5W7G - chains S and q of the 44 polymer chains in the assembly; structure by electron microscopy, 4.50 A resolution (low resolution: residue-level contacts below are approximate; hydrogen-bond / salt-bridge calls are withheld).

Chain S:
Molecule: ORF140
Source organism: Acidianus filamentous virus 1
UniProtKB: Q70LC6 (Y140_AFV1Y); residues 1-140 here = UniProt positions 1-140
Chain sequence (140 residues; each row starts with the number of its first residue):
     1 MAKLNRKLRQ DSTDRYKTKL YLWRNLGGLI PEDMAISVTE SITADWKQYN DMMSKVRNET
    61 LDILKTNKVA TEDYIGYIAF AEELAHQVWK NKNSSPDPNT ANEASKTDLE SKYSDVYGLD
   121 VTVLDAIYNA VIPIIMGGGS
Unresolved in the structure: 1-5, 137-140

Chain q:
Molecule: 252-nt DNA strand
Source organism: Acidianus filamentous virus 1
Sequence (252 nucleotides; row label = number of the first residue in the row):
     1 ATATATATAT ATATATATAT ATATATATAT ATATATATAT ATATATATAT ATATATATAT
    61 ATATATATAT ATATATATAT ATATATATAT ATATATATAT ATATATATAT ATATATATAT
   121 ATATATATAT ATATATATAT ATATATATAT ATATATATAT ATATATATAT ATATATATAT
   181 ATATATATAT ATATATATAT ATATATATAT ATATATATAT ATATATATAT ATATATATAT
   241 ATATATATAT AT

Chain S / chain q interface:
Residue-residue contacts (26):
  Arg15(S) with DT126(q); DA127(q)
  Tyr16(S) with DA137(q); DT138(q)
  Trp23(S) with DA139(q); DT140(q)
  Arg24(S) with DT138(q); DA139(q)
  Ser41(S) with DT138(q)
  Ala44(S) with DA137(q)
  Asp45(S) with DT136(q); DA137(q)
  Gln48(S) with DT136(q); DA137(q)
  Tyr49(S) with DA135(q); DT136(q)
  Ile75(S) with DT132(q); DA133(q)
  Ala79(S) with DT134(q)
  Glu82(S) with DA135(q)
  Glu83(S) with DT134(q)
  His86(S) with DA135(q); DT136(q)
  Tyr113(S) with DT134(q)
  Ile135(S) with DT136(q); DA137(q)
Interface residues without a listed pair, chain S (18 interface residues in all): Leu20, Met136

Overview:
18 residues of chain S face 11 of chain q across their interface.
Chain S is ORF140 and chain q is a 252-nt DNA strand, both from Acidianus filamentous virus 1; the structure,
An envelope of a filamentous hyperthermophilic virus carries lipids in a horseshoe conformation, was
determined by electron microscopy.
